PDB entry 6Y38 | X-ray diffraction, 1.70 A resolution | chains A and D of the 4 polymer chains in the assembly

# Chain A
Protein: Whirlin
From: Mus musculus
Reference sequence: Q80VW5 (WHRN_MOUSE); residues 809-903 here correspond to UniProt positions 821-915 (UniProt number = residue number + 12)
Sequence (102 residues; numbered 802 to 903; the number before each row is that of its first residue):
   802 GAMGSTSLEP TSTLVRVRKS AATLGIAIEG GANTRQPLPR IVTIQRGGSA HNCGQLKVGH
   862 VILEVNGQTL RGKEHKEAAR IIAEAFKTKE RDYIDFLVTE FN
Disordered / not traced: 802-811, 903
Differences from the reference sequence: expression tag (802-808)

# Chain D
Protein: Chains: C, D
From: Mus musculus
Sequence (13 residues; row label = number of the first residue in the row):
  3499 ERLTLPPSEI TLL

# Interface between chain A and chain D
Pairs across the interface - 15 pairs, chain A then chain D:
  Arg836(A) with Ile3508(D)
  Val843(A) with Thr3502(D), hydrogen bond (backbone-side chain); Leu3503(D), hydrogen bond (backbone-backbone)
  Thr844(A) with Leu3501(D); Thr3502(D), hydrogen bond
  Ile845(A) with Leu3501(D), hydrogen bond (backbone-backbone)
  Arg847(A) with Glu3499(D); Leu3501(D)
  His852(A) with Glu3499(D), salt bridge; Leu3501(D)
  Val859(A) with Arg3500(D); Leu3501(D); Thr3502(D); Leu3503(D), hydrophobic
  Gly860(A) with Leu3503(D)

# Summary
The interface between chain A and chain D involves 8 residues on one side and 6 on the other, with 4 hydrogen
bonds and 1 salt bridge. Polar contacts include His852(A)-Glu3499(D), Val843(A)-Thr3502(D) and
Thr844(A)-Thr3502(D).
Here chain A is Whirlin and chain D is Chains: C, D, both from Mus musculus. Entry 6Y38 (Crystal structure of
Whirlin PDZ3 in complex with Myosin 15a C-terminal PDZ binding motif peptide) was determined by X-ray
diffraction, deposited together with 6Y9N, 6Y9O, 6Y9P and 6Y9Q.
